PDB entry 5E8A | X-ray diffraction, 1.50 A resolution | chain A

# Chain A
Molecule: Galectin-3
Organism: Homo sapiens
Reference sequence: P17931 (LEG3_HUMAN); residues 114-250 here = UniProt positions 114-250
Amino-acid sequence (139 residues; numbered 112 to 250; the number before each row is that of its first residue):
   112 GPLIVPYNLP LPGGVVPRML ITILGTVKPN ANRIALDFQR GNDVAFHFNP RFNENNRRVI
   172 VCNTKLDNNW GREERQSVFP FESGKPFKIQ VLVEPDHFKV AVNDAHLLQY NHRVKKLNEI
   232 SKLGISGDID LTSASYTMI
Disordered / not traced: 112-113
Construct notes: expression tag (112-113)
Small-molecule neighbours: 4-fluophenyl-1 (5KS; 3-deoxy-3-[4-(4-fluorophenyl)-1H-1,2,3-triazol-1-yl]-beta-D-galactopyranosyl 3-deoxy-3-[4-(4-fluorophenyl)-1H-1,2,3-triazol-1-yl]-1-thio-beta-D-galactopyranoside): R144, I145, A146, H158, N160, R162, E165, V172, N174, W181, E184, R186, S237, G238
Reported in the primary citation:
  - binding site for 4-fluophenyl-1: R144, A146, H158, E165, W181, E184, R186, S237, G238
  - conformationally variable residues (side-chain flip): R144
  - contacts within the chain: E165-R186 (salt bridge)

# In short
Bound to chain A: 4-fluophenyl-1. From the paper: a binding site for 4-fluophenyl-1 at R144, A146 and H158
among others; conformational variability at R144.
Chain A is Galectin-3 (Homo sapiens); the structure, Crystal structure of Human galectin-3 CRD in complex with
4-fluophenyl-1,2,3-triazolyl thiodigalactoside inhibitor, was determined by X-ray diffraction, deposited
together with 5E88 and 5E89.
